7JGR - chains D and A of the 9 polymer chains in the assembly; structure by electron microscopy, 3.90 A resolution.

[Chain D]
Molecule: Origin recognition complex subunit 4
From: Drosophila melanogaster
UniProt: Q9W102 (Q9W102_DROME); numbering as in UniProt (aligned over 1-459)
Sequence (462 residues; row label = number of the first residue in the row; numbers below 1 keep their minus sign (Ser-2 is residue -2)):
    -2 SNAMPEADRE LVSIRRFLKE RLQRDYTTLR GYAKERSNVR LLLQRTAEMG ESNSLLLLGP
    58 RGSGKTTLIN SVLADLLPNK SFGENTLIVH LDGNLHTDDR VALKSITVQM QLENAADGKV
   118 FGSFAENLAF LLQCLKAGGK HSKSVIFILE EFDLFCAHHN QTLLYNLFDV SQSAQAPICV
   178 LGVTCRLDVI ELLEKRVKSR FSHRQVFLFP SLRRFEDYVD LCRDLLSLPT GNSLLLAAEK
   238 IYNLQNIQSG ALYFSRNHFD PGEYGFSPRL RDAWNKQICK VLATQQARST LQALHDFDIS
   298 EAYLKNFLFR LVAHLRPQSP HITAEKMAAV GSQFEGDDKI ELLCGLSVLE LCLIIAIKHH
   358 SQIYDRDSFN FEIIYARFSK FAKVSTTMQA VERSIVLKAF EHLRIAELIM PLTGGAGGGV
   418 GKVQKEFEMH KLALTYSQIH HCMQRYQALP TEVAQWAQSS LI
Disordered / not traced: -2 to 1, 245-249, 411-419, 457-459
Construct notes: expression tag (-2 to 0)
Bound ions: Mg2+: Thr63 (together with ATP)
Ligand contacts:
  - ATP (adenosine-5'-triphosphate), molecule 1: Leu19, Thr25, Leu26, Arg27, Tyr29, Arg58, Gly59, Ser60, Gly61, Lys62, Thr63, Thr64, Cys182, Glu298, Ala299, Lys302
  - ATP, molecule 2: Tyr162, Arg193, Arg197
What the authors report for this chain:
  - mutagenesis - R97A (3-fold): decreased binding to DNA

[Chain A]
Molecule: Origin recognition complex subunit 1
From: Drosophila melanogaster
UniProt: O16810 (ORC1_DROME); residue numbers follow UniProt; this construct covers 440-924
Sequence (488 residues; row label = number of the first residue in the row):
   437 SNAPRRSIHL SNIVEQRVFE DDEIISTPKR GRSKKTVQDN DEDYSPKKSV QKTPTRTRRS
   497 STTTKTATTP SKGITTATAT PMTPSQKMKK IRAGELSPSM QQRTDLPAKD SSKSELQLAR
   557 EQLHVSVVPK SLPCREREFE NIYAFLEGKI QDQCGGCMYV SGVPGTGKTA TVTGVIRTLQ
   617 RMAKQNELPA FEYLEINGMR LTEPRQAYVQ IYKQLTGKTV SWEQAHALLE KRFTTPAPRR
   677 VTTVLLVDEL DILCNRRQDV VYNLLDWPTK SAAKLVVVTI ANTMDLPERL LMGKVTSRLG
   737 LTRLTFQPYS HKQLQEIVTA RLGGSETFKG EAVQLVARKV AAVSGDARRA LDICRRATEI
   797 ADTAAVKCVT MLHVQQALAE MIASAKVQAI RNCSRMEQIF LQAIAAEVTR TGVEETTFMG
   857 VYQQVETIAA FMGVTFPPPG RALRLCSKLG AERLIISEHS RNDLFQKILL NVSADDIHYA
   917 LRVEEMVN
Disordered / not traced: 437-518, 920-924
Construct notes: expression tag (437-439)
Bound ions: Mg2+: Thr605 (together with ATP)
Ligand contacts:
  - ATP (adenosine-5'-triphosphate), molecule 1: Val561, Val563, Val564, Pro565, Leu568, Pro569, Arg571, Val599, Pro600, Gly601, Thr602, Gly603, Lys604, Thr605, Ala606, Glu685, Asn718, Tyr745, Ile753, Arg757, Ala783, Arg784, Leu787
  - ATP, molecule 2: Tyr698, Lys730, Arg734
Swiss-Prot annotation at these positions:
  - binding site (ATP): Val564, Gly598 to Ala606, Glu685, Asn718, Arg784
  - binding site (Mg(2+)): Asp684, Glu685
  - modified residue: Ser533 (Phosphoserine)
What the authors report for this chain:
  - mutagenesis - S657A/Q660A: unchanged binding to DNA
  - catalytic residues: Asp684
  - mutagenesis - D684A: abolished catalytic activity on ATP

[How chain D and chain A interact]
Contacting residue pairs (127):
  Arg42(D) with Arg556(A); Glu795(A), salt bridge
  Ala44(D) with Arg539(A), hydrogen bond (backbone-side chain)
  Glu45(D) with Arg539(A)
  Met46(D) with Gln553(A); Glu557(A)
  Glu48(D) with Gln553(A), hydrogen bond; Arg556(A); Arg791(A), salt bridge
  Ser49(D) with His560(A), hydrogen bond (backbone-side chain)
  Asn50(D) with Arg791(A), hydrogen bond
  Pro57(D) with Glu888(A)
  Glu81(D) with Thr540(A)
  Asn82(D) with Arg539(A); Thr540(A), hydrogen bond (side chain-backbone); Asp541(A), hydrogen bond
  Leu84(D) with Gln537(A)
  Met107(D) with Gln537(A), hydrogen bond (backbone-side chain)
  Glu110(D) with Lys523(A), hydrogen bond (backbone-side chain)
  Asn111(D) with Ile527(A)
  Ala113(D) with Lys523(A)
  Phe118(D) with Pro520(A), hydrophobic; Met524(A), hydrophobic
  Gly119(D) with Arg528(A)
  Phe121(D) with Thr638(A)
  Ala122(D) with Thr638(A); Gln642(A)
  Glu123(D) with Arg528(A), salt bridge; Thr655(A)
  Leu125(D) with Arg636(A); Thr638(A)
  Phe127(D) with Ile527(A), hydrophobic; Pro534(A), hydrophobic
  Leu129(D) with Arg636(A)
  Gln130(D) with Pro534(A); Lys649(A), hydrogen bond
  Cys131(D) with Pro534(A), hydrophobic; Met536(A)
  Ala134(D) with Pro534(A)
  Lys137(D) with Arg539(A); Pro543(A)
  His138(D) with Gln538(A); Arg539(A), hydrogen bond (backbone-backbone)
  Ser139(D) with Gln537(A); Arg539(A)
  Lys140(D) with Met536(A); Gln537(A), hydrogen bond (backbone-backbone); Gln538(A); Arg539(A)
  Val142(D) with Met536(A), hydrophobic
  Asn157(D) with Met635(A); Ile688(A)
  Thr159(D) with Met635(A), hydrogen bond (side chain-backbone)
  Tyr162(D) with Asn633(A); Met635(A), hydrophobic; Glu685(A), hydrogen bond
  Asn163(D) with Arg636(A)
  Asp166(D) with Arg636(A), salt bridge
  Ser168(D) with His560(A)
  Gln169(D) with Val561(A); Ser562(A); Arg784(A)
  Ser170(D) with Ser562(A)
  Ala171(D) with Ser562(A)
  Ala173(D) with Met536(A), hydrophobic
  Cys182(D) with Ala887(A)
  Arg183(D) with Arg889(A)
  Leu184(D) with Ala825(A), hydrophobic; Glu888(A)
  Asp185(D) with Lys822(A), salt bridge; Arg889(A); Asn907(A), hydrogen bond
  Glu191(D) with Met635(A)
  Lys192(D) with Pro600(A)
  Arg193(D) with Glu685(A), salt bridge; Asp687(A), salt bridge; Asn718(A), hydrogen bond
  Ser196(D) with Pro600(A); Asp782(A), hydrogen bond; Arg784(A), hydrogen bond
  Arg197(D) with Arg784(A)
  Ser199(D) with Asp788(A)
  His200(D) with Arg785(A); Met817(A)
  Arg201(D) with Arg792(A); Glu795(A), salt bridge; Met817(A)
  Gln202(D) with Ala819(A)
  Phe204(D) with Ala819(A), hydrophobic; Ala821(A), hydrophobic
  Phe206(D) with Ala821(A); Gln824(A); Asn828(A)
  Pro207(D) with Asn828(A), hydrogen bond (backbone-side chain)
  Arg210(D) with Arg827(A); Cys829(A), hydrogen bond (side chain-backbone); Arg831(A); Gln834(A), hydrogen bond
  Asp293(D) with Ser830(A); Arg831(A); Met832(A), hydrogen bond (backbone-backbone)
  Phe294(D) with Ser830(A), hydrogen bond (backbone-side chain); Pro873(A), hydrophobic; Arg877(A); Arg880(A); Leu881(A), hydrophobic
  Asp295(D) with Glu833(A); Arg880(A), salt bridge
  Ile296(D) with Asn828(A); Ser830(A)
  Tyr300(D) with Arg877(A); Arg880(A)
  Phe331(D) with Arg877(A), hydrogen bond (backbone-side chain)
  Glu332(D) with Pro874(A)
  Asp334(D) with Pro874(A)
  Arg363(D) with Met855(A); Phe901(A)
  Glu404(D) with Arg897(A)
  Met407(D) with Arg897(A); Asp899(A); Phe901(A), hydrophobic
  Lys428(D) with Phe901(A)
  Leu429(D) with Phe901(A)
  Ala430(D) with Leu900(A)
  Leu431(D) with Leu900(A)
  Thr432(D) with Leu900(A)
  Gln435(D) with Pro875(A)
Interface residues without a listed pair, chain D (83 interface residues in all): Asn35, Ser78, Gln108, Ala126, Leu132, Lys133, Val194, His292
Interface residues without a listed pair, chain A (77 interface residues in all): Ser535, Lys549, Gly601, Gln646, Ala717, Glu816, Val870, Gly876, Lys884, Asn898

[Overview]
83 residues of chain D and 77 residues of chain A are in contact, with 23 hydrogen bonds and 9 salt bridges.
Among the polar pairs are Arg42(D)-Glu795(A), Glu48(D)-Arg791(A) and Glu123(D)-Arg528(A). From the paper: the
catalytic residue Asp684(A); R97A of chain D reduces binding to DNA; 3 substitutions were tested in all.
Here chain D is Origin recognition complex subunit 4 and chain A is Origin recognition complex subunit 1, both
from Drosophila melanogaster. Entry 7JGR (Structure of Drosophila ORC bound to DNA (84 bp) and Cdc6) was
determined by electron microscopy (same publication as 7JGS, 7JK2, 7JK3, 7JK4, 7JK5 and 7JK6).
